3BRB - chain A; structure by X-ray diffraction, 1.90 A resolution.

== Chain A ==
Protein: Proto-oncogene tyrosine-protein kinase MER
From: Homo sapiens
Notes: EC 2.7.10.1; fragment: Catalytic domain: Residues 574-864
UniProtKB: Q12866 (MERTK_HUMAN); residues 570-864 here correspond to UniProt positions 574-868 (UniProt number = residue number + 4)
Sequence (313 residues; each row starts with the number of its first residue):
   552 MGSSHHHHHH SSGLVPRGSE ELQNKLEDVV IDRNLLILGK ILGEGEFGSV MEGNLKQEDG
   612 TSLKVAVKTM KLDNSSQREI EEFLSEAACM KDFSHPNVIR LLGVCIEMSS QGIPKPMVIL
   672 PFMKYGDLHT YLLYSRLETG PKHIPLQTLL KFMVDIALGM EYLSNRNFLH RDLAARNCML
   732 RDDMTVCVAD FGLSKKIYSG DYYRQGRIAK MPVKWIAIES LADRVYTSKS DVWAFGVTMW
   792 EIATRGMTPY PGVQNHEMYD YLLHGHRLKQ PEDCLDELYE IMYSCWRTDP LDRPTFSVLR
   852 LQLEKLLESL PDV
Not modelled in the structure: 552-574, 596, 622-624, 659-665, 746-761, 862-864
Sequence notes: expression tag (552-569)
Metal / ion sites: Mg2+: N728, D741 (together with ADP)
Small-molecule neighbours: ADP (adenosine-5'-diphosphate): L593, G594, V601, A617, K619, I650, L671, P672, F673, M674, D678, R727, N728, M730, D741
UniProt features mapped onto this chain:
  - modified residue: Y749 (Phosphotyrosine)
Reported in the primary citation:
  - catalytic residues: K619, E637, N728, D741
  - binding site for Mg2+: D741
  - disease-associated variants - R844C: decreased expression (citing earlier work)
  - disease-associated variants - R844C: decreased catalytic activity (citing earlier work)
  - disease-associated variants - R844C: decreased stability (citing earlier work)
  - specificity-determining residues: I650 (by similarity / conservation)

== In short ==
Bound to chain A: ADP. N728 and D741 form the Mg2+ site. The paper reports catalytic residues K619, E637 and
N728 among others; R844C reduces expression.
Chain A is Proto-oncogene tyrosine-protein kinase MER (Homo sapiens); the structure, Crystal structure of
catalytic domain of the proto-oncogene tyrosine-protein kinase MER in complex with ADP, was determined by
X-ray diffraction together with 3BPR and 2P0C from the same study.
